2ZR1 - chains A and B; structure by X-ray diffraction, 2.60 A resolution.

== Chain A ==
Molecule: Agglutinin-1 chain A
From: Abrus precatorius
Notes: EC 3.2.2.22
UniProtKB: Q9M6E9 (AGGL_ABRPR); residues 1-258 here correspond to UniProt positions 21-278 (UniProt number = residue number + 20)
Chain sequence (258 residues; each row starts with the number of its first residue):
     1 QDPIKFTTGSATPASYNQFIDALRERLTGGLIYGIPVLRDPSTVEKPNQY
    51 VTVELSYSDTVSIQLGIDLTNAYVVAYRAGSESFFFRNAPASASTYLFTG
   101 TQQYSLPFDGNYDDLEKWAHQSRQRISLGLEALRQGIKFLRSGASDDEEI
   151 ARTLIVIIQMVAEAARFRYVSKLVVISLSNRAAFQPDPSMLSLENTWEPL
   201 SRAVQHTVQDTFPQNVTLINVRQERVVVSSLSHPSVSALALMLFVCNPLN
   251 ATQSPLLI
Disordered / not traced: 251-258
Swiss-Prot annotation at these positions:
  - active site: E163
  - modified residue: Q1 (Pyrrolidone carboxylic acid)
What the authors report for this chain:
  - catalytic residues: N71, Y73, Y112, R123, Q159, E163, R166, E194, N195, W197
  - self-association interface (contacts with another copy of this molecule); pairs are residue here / residue on that copy: Q121-Q121, R125-E148, S127-Q135, R134-N180
  - contacts within the chain: L130-E131

== Chain B ==
Molecule: Agglutinin-1 chain B
From: Abrus precatorius
UniProtKB: Q9M6E9 (AGGL_ABRPR); residues 1-267 here correspond to UniProt positions 281-547 (UniProt number = residue number + 280)
Chain sequence (267 residues; each row starts with the number of its first residue):
     1 VVEQSKICSSHYEPTVRIGGRDGLCVDVSDNAYNNGNPIILWKCKDQLEV
    51 NQLWTLKSDKTIRSKGKCLTTYGYAPGNYVMIYDCSSAVAEATYWDIWDN
   101 GTIINPKSGLVLSAESSSMGGTLTVQKNDYRMRQGWRTGNDTSPFVTSIA
   151 GFFKLCMEAHGNSMWLDVCDITKEEQQWAVYPDGSIRPVQNTNNCLTCEE
   201 HKQGATIVMMGCSNAWASQRWVFKSDGTIYNLYDDMVMDVKSSDPSLKQI
   251 ILWPYTGNANQMWATLF
Disordered / not traced: 1-4
Disulfide bonds: C25-C44, C68-C85, C156-C169, C195-C212
Covalent attachments: N-acetylglucosamine (NAG) linked to N100, N140
Swiss-Prot annotation at these positions:
  - glycosylation (N-linked (GlcNAc...) asparagine): N100, N140
What the authors report for this chain:
  - post-translational modification sites: N100, N140
  - binding site for N-acetylglucosamine: N100, N140

== Interface between chain A and chain B ==
Inter-chain disulfides: C246(A)-C8(B)
Contacting residue pairs - 71 pairs, chain A then chain B:
  P13(A) - F153(B)  hydrophobic
  G34(A) - S225(B)  hydrogen bond (backbone-side chain)
  D40(A) - S5(B)  hydrogen bond
  S42(A) - S5(B)  hydrogen bond
  R168(A) - K224(B)
  R168(A) - S225(B)  hydrogen bond (side chain-backbone)
  R168(A) - D226(B)
  R168(A) - G227(B)
  Y169(A) - T265(B)
  Y169(A) - L266(B)  hydrophobic
  K172(A) - A150(B)
  K172(A) - G151(B)  hydrogen bond (side chain-backbone)
  K172(A) - A264(B)
  K172(A) - L266(B)
  L173(A) - L266(B)  hydrophobic
  I176(A) - K154(B)
  S179(A) - F153(B)
  S179(A) - K154(B)
  N180(A) - K154(B)
  D187(A) - F267(B)
  S189(A) - F267(B)  hydrogen bond (side chain-backbone)
  Q205(A) - C8(B)  hydrogen bond (backbone-side chain)
  H206(A) - C8(B)
  H206(A) - S9(B)  hydrogen bond (side chain-backbone)
  V208(A) - S10(B)
  Q209(A) - L56(B)
  Q209(A) - W95(B)
  Q209(A) - D96(B)
  Q209(A) - I97(B)
  D210(A) - I97(B)
  D210(A) - W98(B)
  D210(A) - D99(B)
  D210(A) - T138(B)
  T211(A) - P14(B)
  T211(A) - L56(B)
  T211(A) - T138(B)  hydrogen bond
  P213(A) - Y12(B)  hydrophobic
  Q214(A) - Y12(B)
  I219(A) - F267(B)
  N220(A) - F267(B)
  V221(A) - F267(B)  hydrogen bond (backbone-backbone)
  R222(A) - V146(B)
  R222(A) - Q177(B)
  V226(A) - D141(B)
  V226(A) - F145(B)  hydrophobic
  V227(A) - D141(B)  hydrogen bond (backbone-side chain)
  S229(A) - V16(B)
  S229(A) - G139(B)
  S230(A) - T138(B)
  S232(A) - D99(B)
  H233(A) - R137(B)
  H233(A) - F145(B)
  P234(A) - F145(B)  hydrophobic
  P234(A) - V180(B)  hydrophobic
  P234(A) - T265(B)
  S235(A) - F145(B)
  S237(A) - F223(B)
  S237(A) - T265(B)
  F244(A) - S5(B)
  V245(A) - S5(B)  hydrogen bond (backbone-backbone)
  C246(A) - I7(B)
  C246(A) - C8(B)  disulfide
  N247(A) - K6(B)
  N247(A) - I7(B)
  N247(A) - C8(B)  hydrogen bond (backbone-backbone)
  P248(A) - I7(B)
  P248(A) - C8(B)
  L249(A) - I7(B)  hydrophobic
  N250(A) - I7(B)
  N250(A) - C8(B)
  N250(A) - S10(B)  hydrogen bond (backbone-side chain)
Other interface residues (no listed pair), chain A (46 interface residues in all): I35, L193, F212, L218, R225
Other interface residues (no listed pair), chain B (41 interface residues in all): K60, F152, V168, C169, W263
The authors on this interface:
  - residue pairs: C246(A)-C8(B) (covalent link)

== Overview ==
Chain A and chain B form an interface of 46 and 41 residues respectively, with 1 disulfide bond and 14
hydrogen bonds. Polar contacts include G34(A)-S225(B), D40(A)-S5(B) and S42(A)-S5(B). The paper describes a
contact between C246(A) and C8(B). From the paper: catalytic residues N71(A), Y73(A) and Y112(A) among others;
a binding site for N-acetylglucosamine at N100(B) and N140(B).
Here chain A is Agglutinin-1 chain A and chain B is Agglutinin-1 chain B, both from Abrus precatorius. Entry
2ZR1 (Agglutinin from Abrus Precatorius) was determined by X-ray diffraction.
